Entry 7PMQ (X-ray diffraction, 3.22 A resolution); this record covers chains C and H of the 4 polymer chains in the assembly.

[Chain C]
Name: ATP-dependent RNA helicase DbpA
Source organism: Escherichia coli
Notes: EC 3.6.4.13
UniProtKB: W8TF60 (W8TF60_ECOLX); residue numbers follow UniProt; this construct covers 1-457
Amino-acid sequence (459 residues; each row starts with the number of its first residue; numbers below 1 keep their minus sign (Gly-1 is residue -1)):
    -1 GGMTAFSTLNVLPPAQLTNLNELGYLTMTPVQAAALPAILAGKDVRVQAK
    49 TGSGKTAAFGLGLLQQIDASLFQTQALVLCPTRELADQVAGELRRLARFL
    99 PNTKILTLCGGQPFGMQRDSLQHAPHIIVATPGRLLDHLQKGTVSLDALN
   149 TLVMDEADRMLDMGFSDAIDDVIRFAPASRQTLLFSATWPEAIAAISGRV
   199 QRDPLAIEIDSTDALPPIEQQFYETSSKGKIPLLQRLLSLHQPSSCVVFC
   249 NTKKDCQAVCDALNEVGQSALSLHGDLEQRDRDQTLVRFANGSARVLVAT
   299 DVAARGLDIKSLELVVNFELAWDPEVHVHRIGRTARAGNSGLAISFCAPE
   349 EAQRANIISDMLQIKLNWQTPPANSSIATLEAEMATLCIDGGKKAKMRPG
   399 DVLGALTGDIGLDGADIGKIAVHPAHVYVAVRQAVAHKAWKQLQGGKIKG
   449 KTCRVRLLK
Unresolved in the structure: -1
Differences from the reference sequence: expression tag (-1 to 0)
Ligand contacts: ADP / beryllium trifluoride: Phe4, Gly22, Tyr23, Thr25, Met26, Thr27, Gln30, Lys48, Thr49, Gly50, Ser51, Gly52, Lys53, Thr54, Ala55, Glu90, Glu154, Ala185, Arg303, Gly304, Asp306, Lys308, Arg331, Arg334, Ala335

[Chain H]
Molecule: 42-nt RNA strand
Sequence (42 nucleotides; row label = number of the first residue in the row):
     1 GGGAAGGGUUUCGACCCUUCCCAAUAUGGCUGUUCGCCAUUU
Covalently attached groups: phosphate ion (PO4) linked to G1

[How chain C and chain H interact]
Contacting residue pairs - 44 pairs, chain C then chain H:
  Arg92(C) with G29(H), salt bridge to the phosphate
  Arg96(C) with C30(H), hydrogen bond to the phosphate; U31(H), salt bridge to the phosphate
  Pro99(C) with G29(H), sugar contact
  Asn100(C) with G28(H), hydrogen bond to the base; G29(H), hydrogen bond to the sugar; A39(H), hydrogen bond to the sugar
  Thr101(C) with G29(H), sugar contact
  Lys102(C) with U27(H), hydrogen bond to the sugar; G28(H), sugar contact
  Leu104(C) with G28(H), phosphate contact
  Asp117(C) with U27(H), sugar contact
  Ser118(C) with U27(H), hydrogen bond to the phosphate; G28(H), hydrogen bond to the phosphate
  His121(C) with U27(H), hydrogen bond to the sugar
  Lys392(C) with U25(H), sugar contact; U27(H), salt bridge to the phosphate; G28(H), salt bridge to the phosphate
  Lys394(C) with C30(H), base contact; G36(H), base contact; C37(H), base contact
  Arg396(C) with C35(H), salt bridge to the phosphate; G36(H), base contact
  Pro397(C) with G32(H), base contact
  Gly398(C) with U33(H), phosphate contact
  Asp399(C) with U34(H), sugar contact
  Leu401(C) with G32(H), sugar contact; U33(H), base contact
  Gly402(C) with U34(H), base contact
  Ala403(C) with U34(H), base contact
  Thr405(C) with U33(H), base contact
  Gly406(C) with U34(H), base contact
  Asp407(C) with U34(H), hydrogen bond to the base
  Gly412(C) with U33(H), base contact
  Ile415(C) with G32(H), base contact
  Gly416(C) with G32(H), hydrogen bond to the base
  Lys417(C) with G32(H), base contact
  Ile418(C) with G32(H), hydrogen bond to the base
  Lys445(C) with U34(H), base contact
  Ile446(C) with U34(H), base contact
  Lys447(C) with U34(H), hydrogen bond to the sugar; C35(H), base contact; G36(H), hydrogen bond to the base
  Gly448(C) with C35(H), hydrogen bond to the base
Also at the interface, not in a pair above, chain C (34 interface residues in all): Phe70, Lys391, Ala393
Also at the interface, not in a pair above, chain H (17 interface residues in all): A26, C38, U40, U41

[Overview]
34 residues of chain C and 17 residues of chain H are in contact; the contacts include 14 hydrogen bonds and 5
salt bridges. Among the polar pairs are Asn100(C)-G28(H), Asp407(C)-U34(H) and Gly416(C)-G32(H). Bound to
chain C: ADP / beryllium trifluoride.
Here chain C is ATP-dependent RNA helicase DbpA (Escherichia coli) and chain H is a 42-nt RNA strand. Entry
7PMQ (DEAD-box helicase DbpA in the active conformation bound to a hairpin loop RNA and ADP/BeF3) was
determined by X-ray diffraction, deposited together with 7PMM and 7PLI.
